PDB entry 3OE7 | X-ray diffraction, 3.19 A resolution | chains G and H of the 9 polymer chains in the assembly

Chain G:
Name: ATP synthase subunit gamma
Source organism: Saccharomyces cerevisiae
Notes: EC 3.6.3.14
UniProt: P38077 (ATPG_YEAST); residues 1-278 here correspond to UniProt positions 34-311 (UniProt number = residue number + 33)
Amino-acid sequence (278 residues; row label = number of the first residue in the row):
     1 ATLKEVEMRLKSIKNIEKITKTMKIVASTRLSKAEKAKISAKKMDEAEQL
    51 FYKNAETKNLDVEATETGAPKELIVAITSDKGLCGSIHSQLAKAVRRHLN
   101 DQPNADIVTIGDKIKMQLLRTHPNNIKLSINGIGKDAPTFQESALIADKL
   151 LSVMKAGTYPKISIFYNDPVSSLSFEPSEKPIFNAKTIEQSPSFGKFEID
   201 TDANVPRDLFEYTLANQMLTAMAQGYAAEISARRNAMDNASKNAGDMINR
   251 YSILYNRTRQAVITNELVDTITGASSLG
Unresolved in the structure: 60-70, 277-278
Sequence notes: engineered mutation Thr270 (Ile303 in P38077)

Chain H:
Name: ATP synthase subunit delta
Source organism: Saccharomyces cerevisiae
Notes: EC 3.6.3.14
UniProt: Q12165 (ATPD_YEAST); residues 2-138 here correspond to UniProt positions 24-160 (UniProt number = residue number + 22)
Amino-acid sequence (137 residues; each row starts with the number of its first residue):
     2 EAAAASSGLKLQFALPHETLYSGSEVTQVNLPAKSGRIGVLANHVPTVEQ
    52 LLPGVVEVMEGSNSKKFFISGGFATVQPDSQLCVTAIEAFPLESFSQENI
   102 KNLLAEAKKNVSSSDAREAAEAAIQVEVLENLQSVLK
Unresolved in the structure: 2-10, 24-25, 91, 98, 116-117, 137-138

Interface between chain G and chain H:
Contacting residue pairs (43; chain G residue first):
  Lys36(G) - His18(H)
  Ser40(G) - Leu16(H)
  Ser40(G) - Pro17(H)
  Ser40(G) - His18(H)  hydrogen bond (side chain-backbone)
  Ser40(G) - Glu19(H)
  Ser40(G) - Thr20(H)  hydrogen bond (side chain-backbone)
  Lys43(G) - Thr20(H)
  Lys43(G) - Ser23(H)
  Met44(G) - Ala15(H)
  Met44(G) - Pro17(H)
  Met44(G) - Thr86(H)
  Met44(G) - Ala87(H)
  Glu46(G) - Gln13(H)
  Ala47(G) - Cys84(H)
  Glu48(G) - Thr86(H)  hydrogen bond
  Leu50(G) - Gln78(H)
  Leu50(G) - Gln82(H)
  Phe51(G) - Val49(H)  hydrophobic
  Phe51(G) - Gln78(H)
  Asn54(G) - Gln78(H)  hydrogen bond
  Asn54(G) - Pro79(H)
  Phe140(G) - Ile88(H)  hydrophobic
  Lys196(G) - Pro47(H)
  Phe197(G) - Pro47(H)
  Phe197(G) - Thr48(H)
  Phe197(G) - Val77(H)
  Phe197(G) - Gln78(H)
  Phe197(G) - Pro79(H)
  Glu198(G) - Val46(H)
  Glu198(G) - Pro47(H)  hydrogen bond (backbone-backbone)
  Glu198(G) - Thr48(H)
  Ile199(G) - Val49(H)  hydrophobic
  Ala203(G) - Gln51(H)
  Asn204(G) - Gln51(H)
  Val205(G) - Gln51(H)
  Val205(G) - Phe74(H)  hydrophobic
  Asp208(G) - Gln51(H)  hydrogen bond
  Asp208(G) - Phe74(H)
  Leu209(G) - Phe74(H)
  Tyr212(G) - Phe74(H)  hydrophobic
  Tyr212(G) - Thr86(H)  hydrogen bond
  Tyr212(G) - Ala87(H)
  Leu219(G) - Pro17(H)  hydrophobic
Interface residues without a listed pair, chain G (23 interface residues in all): Ala41
Interface residues without a listed pair, chain H (25 interface residues in all): Gly73, Thr76, Asp80

Overview:
23 residues of chain G face 25 of chain H across their interface, with 7 hydrogen bonds. Among the polar pairs
are Ser40(G)-His18(H), Ser40(G)-Thr20(H) and Glu48(G)-Thr86(H).
Here chain G is ATP synthase subunit gamma and chain H is ATP synthase subunit delta, both from Saccharomyces
cerevisiae. Entry 3OE7 (Structure of four mutant forms of yeast f1 ATPase: gamma-I270T) was determined by
X-ray diffraction (same publication as 3OEH and 3OFN).
